4WSX - chains W and X of the 6 polymer chains in the assembly; structure by X-ray diffraction, 2.70 A resolution.

[Chain W]
Molecule: Hemagglutinin HA1 chain
From: Influenza A virus
Chain sequence (327 residues; row label = number of the first residue in the row; numbers below 1 keep their minus sign (Ala-3 is residue -3)):
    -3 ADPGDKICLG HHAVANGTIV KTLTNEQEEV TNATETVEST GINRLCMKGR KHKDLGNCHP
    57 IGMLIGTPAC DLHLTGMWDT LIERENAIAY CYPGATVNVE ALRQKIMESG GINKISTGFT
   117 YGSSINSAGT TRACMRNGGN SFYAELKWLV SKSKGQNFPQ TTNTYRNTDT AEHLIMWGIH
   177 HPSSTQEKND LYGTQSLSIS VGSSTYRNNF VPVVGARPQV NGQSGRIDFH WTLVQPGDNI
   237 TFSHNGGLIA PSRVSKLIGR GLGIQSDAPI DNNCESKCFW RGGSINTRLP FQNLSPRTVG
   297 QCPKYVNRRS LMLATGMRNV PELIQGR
Not modelled in the structure: -3 to -1, 319-323
Disulfide bonds: Cys42-Cys270, Cys54-Cys66, Cys87-Cys130, Cys274-Cys298
Covalently attached groups: N-acetylglucosamine (NAG) linked to Asn235

[Chain X]
Molecule: Hemagglutinin HA2 chain
From: Influenza A virus
Chain sequence (174 residues; numbered 1 to 174; the number before each row is that of its first residue):
     1 GLFGAIAGFL ENGWEGMVDG WYGFRHQNAQ GTGQAADYKS TQAAIDQITG KLNRLVEKTN
    61 TEFESIESEF SEIEHQIGNV INWTKDSITD IWTYQAELLV AMENQHTIDM ADSEMLNLYE
   121 RVRKQLRQNA EEDGKGCFEI YHACDDSCME SIRNNTYDHS QYREEALLNR LNIN
Not modelled in the structure: 173-174
Disulfide bonds: Cys144-Cys148
Covalently attached groups: N-acetylglucosamine (NAG) linked to Asn82

[How chain W and chain X interact]
Contacting residue pairs - 135 pairs, chain W then chain X:
  Asp1(W) - Gln27(X)
  Asp1(W) - Asn28(X)
  Asp1(W) - Ala29(X)  hydrogen bond (side chain-backbone)
  Asp1(W) - Glu139(X)
  Asp1(W) - Ile140(X)  hydrogen bond (backbone-backbone)
  Asp1(W) - His142(X)
  Lys2(W) - His26(X)
  Lys2(W) - Gln27(X)  hydrogen bond (backbone-backbone)
  Lys2(W) - Cys137(X)
  Lys2(W) - Phe138(X)
  Lys2(W) - Glu139(X)
  Lys2(W) - Met149(X)
  Ile3(W) - Arg25(X)
  Ile3(W) - Gly136(X)
  Ile3(W) - Cys137(X)
  Ile3(W) - Phe138(X)  hydrogen bond (backbone-backbone)
  Cys4(W) - Trp14(X)
  Cys4(W) - Gly23(X)
  Cys4(W) - Phe24(X)
  Cys4(W) - Arg25(X)  hydrogen bond (backbone-backbone)
  Cys4(W) - Gly136(X)
  Cys4(W) - Cys137(X)  disulfide
  Leu5(W) - Leu10(X)
  Leu5(W) - Trp14(X)
  Leu5(W) - Gly23(X)
  Leu5(W) - Met115(X)
  Leu5(W) - Leu118(X)  hydrophobic
  Leu5(W) - Tyr119(X)  hydrophobic
  Leu5(W) - Gly136(X)  hydrogen bond (backbone-backbone)
  Leu5(W) - Phe138(X)  hydrophobic
  Gly6(W) - Trp14(X)
  Gly6(W) - Met17(X)
  Gly6(W) - Tyr22(X)
  Gly6(W) - Gly23(X)  hydrogen bond (backbone-backbone)
  Gly6(W) - Met115(X)
  His7(W) - Ile6(X)
  His7(W) - Asn12(X)
  His7(W) - Gly13(X)  hydrogen bond (side chain-backbone)
  His7(W) - Trp14(X)  hydrogen bond (backbone-backbone)
  His7(W) - Met17(X)
  His7(W) - Trp21(X)
  His7(W) - Met115(X)
  His8(W) - Gly13(X)
  His8(W) - Trp14(X)
  His8(W) - Met17(X)
  His8(W) - Gly20(X)
  His8(W) - Trp21(X)  hydrogen bond (backbone-backbone)
  Ala9(W) - Gly13(X)
  Ala9(W) - Trp14(X)
  Ala9(W) - Glu15(X)
  Val10(W) - Glu15(X)
  Ala11(W) - Glu15(X)
  Val16(W) - Asn104(X)
  Lys17(W) - Val100(X)
  Lys17(W) - Ala101(X)
  Lys17(W) - Asn104(X)  hydrogen bond (backbone-side chain)
  Thr18(W) - Ala101(X)
  Thr18(W) - Asn104(X)
  Thr18(W) - Gln105(X)  hydrogen bond
  Leu19(W) - Ala101(X)
  Leu19(W) - Met102(X)
  Leu19(W) - Gln105(X)  hydrogen bond (backbone-side chain)
  Thr20(W) - Gln105(X)  hydrogen bond
  Val26(W) - Ile108(X)  hydrophobic
  Thr30(W) - Leu52(X)
  Thr32(W) - Leu55(X)
  Glu79(W) - Phe70(X)
  Arg80(W) - Phe70(X)
  Glu81(W) - Phe70(X)
  Glu96(W) - Ser68(X)
  Arg99(W) - Ser68(X)
  Gln100(W) - Ile66(X)
  Glu104(W) - Glu64(X)
  Arg256(W) - Glu64(X)  salt bridge
  Gly257(W) - Glu64(X)
  Gln261(W) - Glu67(X)
  Gln261(W) - Ser68(X)  hydrogen bond
  Gln261(W) - Glu69(X)  hydrogen bond (side chain-backbone)
  Gln261(W) - Phe70(X)
  Ser262(W) - Phe70(X)
  Arg277(W) - Glu69(X)  salt bridge
  Arg277(W) - Phe70(X)
  Arg284(W) - Val56(X)
  Arg284(W) - Glu57(X)
  Pro286(W) - Leu55(X)
  Pro286(W) - Lys58(X)
  Phe287(W) - Trp92(X)  hydrophobic
  Phe287(W) - Ala96(X)  hydrophobic
  Arg293(W) - Glu67(X)
  Arg293(W) - Glu69(X)  salt bridge
  Arg293(W) - Lys85(X)
  Val295(W) - Phe63(X)
  Val295(W) - Ser65(X)
  Gly296(W) - Thr61(X)
  Gly296(W) - Glu62(X)
  Gly296(W) - Phe63(X)  hydrogen bond (backbone-backbone)
  Gln297(W) - Asn60(X)
  Gln297(W) - Thr61(X)
  Gln297(W) - Glu62(X)
  Cys298(W) - Asn60(X)  hydrogen bond (backbone-side chain)
  Lys300(W) - Phe63(X)
  Lys300(W) - Trp92(X)
  Tyr301(W) - Thr89(X)
  Tyr301(W) - Trp92(X)
  Val302(W) - Trp92(X)
  Val302(W) - Thr93(X)
  Asn303(W) - Thr89(X)
  Asn303(W) - Thr93(X)
  Arg304(W) - Glu97(X)  salt bridge
  Leu307(W) - Ala96(X)  hydrophobic
  Leu307(W) - Glu97(X)
  Met308(W) - Val100(X)
  Met308(W) - Asn104(X)  hydrogen bond (backbone-side chain)
  Leu309(W) - Leu52(X)  hydrophobic
  Leu309(W) - Glu103(X)
  Leu309(W) - Asn104(X)
  Ala310(W) - Asn104(X)  hydrogen bond (backbone-side chain)
  Ala310(W) - Thr107(X)
  Thr311(W) - Trp21(X)
  Thr311(W) - Ile48(X)
  Gly312(W) - Trp21(X)
  Gly312(W) - Thr107(X)
  Met313(W) - Ile6(X)  hydrophobic
  Met313(W) - Trp21(X)  hydrophobic
  Met313(W) - Tyr22(X)  hydrophobic
  Met313(W) - Ala111(X)  hydrophobic
  Arg314(W) - Gly1(X)
  Arg314(W) - Ile108(X)
  Arg314(W) - Asp109(X)  salt bridge
  Val316(W) - Ala7(X)  hydrophobic
  Val316(W) - Glu11(X)
  Val316(W) - Asn12(X)
  Val316(W) - Gly13(X)  hydrogen bond (backbone-backbone)
  Pro317(W) - Asn12(X)
  Pro317(W) - Glu15(X)
Interface residues without a listed pair, chain W (60 interface residues in all): Gly0, Glu24, Leu258, Asp263, Pro292, Glu318
Interface residues without a listed pair, chain X (72 interface residues in all): Leu2, Ser71, Ile73, Asp90, Leu98, Leu99, Ala143, Cys144, Ile152
Inter-chain disulfides: Cys4(W)-Cys137(X)

[Summary]
The interface between chain W and chain X involves 60 residues on one side and 72 on the other, with 1
disulfide bond, 21 hydrogen bonds and 5 salt bridges. Polar contacts include Arg256(W)-Glu64(X),
Arg277(W)-Glu69(X) and Arg293(W)-Glu69(X).
Here chain W is Hemagglutinin HA1 chain and chain X is Hemagglutinin HA2 chain, both from Influenza A virus.
Entry 4WSX (The crystal structure of hemagglutinin from A/Jiangxi-Donghu/346/2013 influenza virus) was
determined by X-ray diffraction, deposited together with 4WST, 4WSU, 4WSV and 4WSW.
